9LPR - chains A and P; structure by X-ray diffraction, 2.20 A resolution.

[Chain A]
Protein: Alpha-lytic protease
Source organism: Lysobacter enzymogenes
Notes: EC 3.4.21.12
UniProtKB: P00778 (PRLA_LYSEN); the construct lacks a stretch of the UniProt sequence and is renumbered around it, so the offset changes along the chain: 16-19 = UniProt 202-205; 29-35 = UniProt 206-212; 39-48 = UniProt 213-222; 49-59 = UniProt 227-237; 12 more segments
Sequence (198 residues; each row starts with the number of its first residue; note: 53 numbers in that range are skipped by the numbering (no residue carries them; nothing is unmodelled there); a row labelled like 15A-15B holds insertion residues (15A, then the next letters in order)):
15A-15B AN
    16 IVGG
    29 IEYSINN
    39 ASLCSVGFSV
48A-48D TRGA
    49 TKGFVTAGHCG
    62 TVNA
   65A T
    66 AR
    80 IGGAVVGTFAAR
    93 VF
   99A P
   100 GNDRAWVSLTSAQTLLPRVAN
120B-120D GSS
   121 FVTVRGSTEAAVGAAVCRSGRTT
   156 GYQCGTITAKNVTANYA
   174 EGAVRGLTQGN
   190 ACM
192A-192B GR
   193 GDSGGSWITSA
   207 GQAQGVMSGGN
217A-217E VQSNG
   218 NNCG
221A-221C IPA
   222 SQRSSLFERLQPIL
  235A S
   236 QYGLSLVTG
Disulfide bonds: Cys-42/Cys-58, Cys-137/Cys-159, Cys-191/Cys-220
UniProt features mapped onto this chain:
  - active site (Charge relay system): His-57, Asp-102, Ser-195

[Chain P]
Protein: Methoxysuccinyl-ala-ala-pro-leucine boronic acid inhibitor
Sequence (5 residues; row label = number of the first residue in the row; the depositors numbered this strand downwards along its sequence, so these rows (ascending numbers) run in the REVERSE of the deposited 5'-to-3' order):
     1 LPAAX
Unresolved in the structure: 5
Modified positions: Leu-1 (leucine boronic acid; BLE); MSU (succinic acid monomethyl ester) at position 5

[Interface between chain A and chain P]
Pairs across the interface - 18 pairs, chain A then chain P:
  His-57(A) / Leu-1(P)  hydrogen bond (side chain-backbone)
  His-57(A) / Pro-2(P)
  Asn-170(A) / Ala-4(P)
  Tyr-171(A) / Pro-2(P)
  Tyr-171(A) / Ala-3(P)
  Tyr-171(A) / Ala-4(P)
  Glu-174(A) / Pro-2(P)
  Met-192(A) / Leu-1(P)
  Arg-192B(A) / Leu-1(P)
  Gly-193(A) / Leu-1(P)
  Asp-194(A) / Leu-1(P)
  Ser-195(A) / Leu-1(P)  covalent bond
  Ser-214(A) / Leu-1(P)  hydrogen bond (backbone-backbone)
  Ser-214(A) / Pro-2(P)
  Gly-215(A) / Ala-3(P)
  Gly-216(A) / Ala-3(P)  hydrogen bond (backbone-backbone)
  Gly-216(A) / Ala-4(P)
  Val-217A(A) / Leu-1(P)
Interface residues without a listed pair, chain A (17 interface residues in all): Cys-42, Phe-94, Ala-169, Gly-192A

[Summary]
17 residues of chain A face 4 of chain P across their interface; the contacts include 1 covalent bond and 3
hydrogen bonds. Among the polar pairs are His-57(A)/Leu-1(P), Ser-214(A)/Leu-1(P) and Gly-216(A)/Ala-3(P).
From UniProt: 3 active-site residues on chain A.
Here chain A is Alpha-lytic protease (Lysobacter enzymogenes) and chain P is
Methoxysuccinyl-ala-ala-pro-leucine boronic acid inhibitor. Entry 9LPR (Structural basis for broad specificity
in alpha-lytic protease mutants) was determined by X-ray diffraction, deposited together with 2LPR, 3LPR,
5LPR, 6LPR, 7LPR and 8LPR.
